Entry 9HAL (electron microscopy, 4.49 A resolution (low resolution: residue-level contacts below are approximate; hydrogen-bond / salt-bridge calls are withheld)); this record covers chains E and L of the 9 polymer chains in the assembly.

# Chain E
Molecule: Large ribosomal subunit protein uL4
Organism: Escherichia coli
UniProt: P60723 (RL4_ECOLI); residue numbers follow UniProt; this construct covers 1-201
Sequence (201 residues; each row starts with the number of its first residue):
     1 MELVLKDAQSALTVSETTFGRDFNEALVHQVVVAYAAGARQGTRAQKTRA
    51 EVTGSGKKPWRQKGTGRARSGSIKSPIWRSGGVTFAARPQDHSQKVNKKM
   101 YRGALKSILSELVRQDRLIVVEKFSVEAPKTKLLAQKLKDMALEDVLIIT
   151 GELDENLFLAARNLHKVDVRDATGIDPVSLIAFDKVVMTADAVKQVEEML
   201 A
Not modelled in the structure: 56-69

# Chain L
Molecule: Large ribosomal subunit protein uL15
Organism: Escherichia coli
UniProt: P02413 (RL15_ECOLI); residues 2-144 here = UniProt positions 2-144
Sequence (143 residues; row label = number of the first residue in the row):
     2 RLNTLSPAEGSKKAGKRLGRGIGSGLGKTGGRGHKGQKSRSGGGVRRGFE
    52 GGQMPLYRRLPKFGFTSRKAAITAEIRLSDLAKVEGGVVDLNTLKAANII
   102 GIQIEFAKVILAGEVTTPVTVRGLRVTKGARAAIEAAGGKIEE
Not modelled in the structure: 36-69

# Chain E / chain L interface
Pairs across the interface (15):
  Glu25(E) - Leu6(L)
  Glu25(E) - Ser7(L)
  Ala26(E) - Ala9(L)
  Val28(E) - Leu6(L)
  His29(E) - Leu6(L)
  His29(E) - Ser7(L)
  His29(E) - Pro8(L)
  Val32(E) - Leu6(L)
  Ile108(E) - Arg2(L)
  Glu111(E) - Arg2(L)
  Arg117(E) - Arg2(L)
  Ile181(E) - Arg2(L)
  Ile181(E) - Leu3(L)
  Ala182(E) - Leu3(L)
  Asp184(E) - Leu3(L)
Interface residues without a listed pair, chain E (12 interface residues in all): Phe23
Interface residues without a listed pair, chain L (7 interface residues in all): Thr5

# In short
12 residues of chain E and 7 residues of chain L are in contact.
Chain E is Large ribosomal subunit protein uL4 and chain L is Large ribosomal subunit protein uL15, both from
Escherichia coli; the structure, Pooled 50S subunit d126_(L29)-/(L22)- precursor states supplemented with
Api137, was determined by electron microscopy, deposited together with 9H3K, 9H3L and 9HAM.
